Entry 8I9Z (electron microscopy, 2.70 A resolution); this record covers chains C1 and CH of the 60 polymer chains in the assembly.

# Chain C1
Molecule: 3341-nt RNA strand
From: Chaetomium thermophilum
Sequence (3341 nucleotides; row label = number of the first residue in the row):
     1 GGUUGACCUC GGAUCAGGUA GGAGGACCCG CUGAACUUAA GCAUAUCAAU AAGCGGAGGA
    61 AAAGAAACCA ACAGGGAUUG CCCUAGUAAC GGCGAGUGAA GCGGCAACAG CUCAAAUUUG
   121 AAAGCUGGCU UCGGCCCGCG UUGUAAUUUG GAGAGGAUGC UUUGGGCGAG GCUCCUUCUG
   181 AGUUCCCUGG AACGGGACGC CACAGAGGGU GAGAGCCCCG UAUAGUUGGA AGCCAAGCCU
   241 GUGUAAAGCU CCUUCGACGA GUCGAGUAGU UUGGGAAUGC UGCUCAAAAU GGGAGGUAAA
   301 UUUCUUCUAA AGCUAAAUAC CGGCCAGAGA CCGAUAGCGC ACAAGUAGAG UGAUCGAAAG
   361 AUGAAAAGCA CUUUGAAAAG AGGGUUAAAU AGCACGUGAA AUUGUUGAAA GGGAAGCGCU
   421 UGUGACCAGA CUUGCGCCCG GCGGAUCAUC CGGUGUUCUC ACCGGUGCAC UCCGCCGGGC
   481 UCAGGCCAGC AUCGGUUCUG GCGGGGGGAU AAAGGCCCAG GGAAUGUGGC UCCUCCGGGA
   541 GUGUUAUAGC CCUGGGUGUA AUACCCUCGC CGGGACCGAG GACCGCGCUC UGCAAGGAUG
   601 CUGGCGUAAU GGUCACCAGC GACCCGUCUU GAAACACGGA CCAAGGAGUC AAGGUUUUGC
   661 GCGAGUGUUU GGGUGUAAAA CCCGCACGCG UAAUGAAAGU GAACGUAGGU GAGAGCUUCG
   721 GCGCAUCAUC GACCGAUCCU GAUGUAUUCG GAUGGAUUUG AGUAGGAGCG UUAAGCCUUG
   781 GACCCGAAAG AUGGUGAACU AUGCUUGGAU AGGGUGAAGC CAGAGGAAAC UCUGGUGGAG
   841 GCUCGCAGCG GUUCUGACGU GCAAAUCGAU CGUCAAAUCU GAGCAUGGGG GCGAAAGACU
   901 AAUCGAACCA UCUAGUAGCU GGUUACCGCC GAAGUUUCCC UCAGGAUAGC AGUGUCGACC
   961 UUCAGUUUUA UGAGGUAAAG CGAAUGAUUA GGGACUCGGG GGCGAUUUUU AGCCUUCAUC
  1021 CAUUCUCAAA CUUUAAAUAU GUAAGAAGCC CUUGUUACUU AACUGAACGU GGGCAUUCGA
  1081 AUGUAUCGAC ACUAGUGGGC CAUUUUUGGU AAGCAGAACU GGCGAUGCGG GAUGAACCGA
  1141 ACGCGGGGUU AAGGUGCCGG AGUGGACGCU CAUCAGACAC CACAAAAGGC GUUAGUACAU
  1201 CUUGACAGCA GGACGGUGGC CAUGGAAGUC GGAAUCCGCU AAGGACUGUG UAACAACUCA
  1261 CCUGCCGAAU GUACUAGCCC UGAAAAUGGA UGGCGCUCAA GCGUCCCACC CAUACCCCGC
  1321 CCUCAGGGUA GAAACGAUGC CCUGAGGAGU AGGCGGCCGU GGAGGUCAGU GACGAAGCCU
  1381 AGGGCGUGAG CCCGGGUCGA ACGGCCUCUA GUGCAGAUCU UGGUGGUAGU AGCAAAUACU
  1441 UCAAUGAGAA CUUGAAGGAC CGAAGUGGGG AAAGGUUCCA UGUGAACAGC GGUUGGACAU
  1501 GGGUUAGUCG AUCCUAAGCC AUAGGGAAGU UCCGUUUCAA AGGGGCACUC GUGCCCCGUG
  1561 UGGCGAAAGG GAAGCCGGUU AAUAUUCCGG CACCUGGAUG UGGGUUUUGC GCGGCAACGC
  1621 AACUGAACGC GGAGACGACG GCGGGGGCCC CGGGCAGAGU UCUCUUUUCU UCUUAACGGU
  1681 CUAUCACCCU GGAAACAGUU UGUCUGGAGA UAGGGUUUAA UGGCCGGAAG AGCCCGACAC
  1741 UUCUGUCGGG UCCGGUGCGC UCUCGACGUC CCUUGAAAAU CCGCGGGAGG GAAUAAUUCU
  1801 CACGCCAGGU CGUACUCAUA ACCGCAGCAG GUCCCCAAGG UGAACAGCCU CUGGUUGAUA
  1861 GAACAAUGUA GAUAAGGGAA GUCGGCAAAA UAGAUCCGUA ACUUCGGGAA AAGGAUUGGC
  1921 UCUAAGGGUU GGGCACGUUG GGCUUUGGGC GGACGCCCUG GGAGCAGAGG GCCUCUAGCC
  1981 GGGCAACCGG CCGGCGGCCC UCAGCACCCG GGGUUGAAGC CCUUAGCAGG CUUCGGCCGU
  2041 CCGGCGUGCG GUUAACAACC AACUUAGAAC UGGUACGGAC AGGGGGAAUC UGACUGUCUA
  2101 AUUAAAACAU AGCAUUGCGA UGGCCAGAAA GUGGUGUUGA CGCAAUGUGA UUUCUGCCCA
  2161 GUGCUCUGAA UGUCAAAGUG AAGAAAUUCA ACCAAGCGCG GGUAAACGGC GGGAGUAACU
  2221 AUGACUCUCU UAAGGUAGCC AAAUGCCUCG UCAUCUAAUU AGUGACGCGC AUGAAUGGAU
  2281 UAACGAGAUU CCCACUGUCC CUAUCUACUA UCUAGCGAAA CCACAGCCAA GGGAACGGGC
  2341 UUGGCAAAAU CAGCGGGGAA AGAAGACCCU GUUGAGCUUG ACUCUAGUUU GACAUUGUGA
  2401 AAAGACAUAG GAGGUGUAGA AUAGGUGGGA GCUUCGGCGC CAGUGAAAUA CCACUACUCC
  2461 UAUUGUUUUU UUACUUAUUC AAUGAAGCGG GGCUGGACUU GCGUCCAACU UCUGGAGUUA
  2521 AGGUCCUUCG CGGGCCGACC CGGGUUGAAG ACAUUGUCAG GUGGGGAGUU UGGCUGGGGC
  2581 GGCACAUCUG UUAAACCAUA ACGCAGGUGU CCUAAGGGGG GCUCAUGGAG AACAGAAAUC
  2641 UCCAGUAGAA CAAAAGGGUA AAAGUCCCCU UGAUUUUGAU UUUCAGUGUG AAUACAAACC
  2701 AUGAAAGUGU GGCCUAUCGA UCCUUUAGUC CCUCGAAAUU UGAGGCUAGA GGUGCCAGAA
  2761 AAGUUACCAC AGGGAUAACU GGCUUGUGGC GGCCAAGCGU UCAUAGCGAC GUCGCUUUUU
  2821 GAUCCUUCGA UGUCGGCUCU UCCUAUCAUA CCGAAGCAGA AUUCGGUAAG CGUUGGAUUG
  2881 UUCACCCACU AAUAGGGAAC GUGAGCUGGG UUUAGACCGU CGUGAGACAG GUUAGUUUUA
  2941 CCCUACUGAU GAACUCGUCG CAAUGGUAAU UCAGCUUAGU ACGAGAGGAA CCGCUGAUUC
  3001 AGAUAAUUGG UUUUUGCGGU UGUCCGACCG GGCAGUGCCG CGAAGCUACC AUCUGCUGGA
  3061 UAAUGGCUGA ACGCCUCUAA GUCAGAAUCC AUGCCAGAAC GCGACGAUAC UACCCGCACG
  3121 UUGUAGACGU AUAAGAAUAG GCUCCGGCCU CGUAUCCUAG CAGGCGAUUC CUCCGCCGGC
  3181 CUCGAAGUGG CCGUCGGUAA UUCGCGUAUU GCAAUUUAGA CACGCGCGGG AUCAAAUCCU
  3241 UUGCAGACGA CUUAGAUGUG CGAAAGGGUC CUGUAAGCAG UAGAGUAGCC UUGUUGUUAC
  3301 GAUCUGCUGA GGGUAAGCCC UCCUUCGCCU AGAUUUCCCA G
Disordered / not traced: 1-2, 693-706, 847-854, 865-867, 901-905, 987-1028, 1887-1894, 1914-1917, 2028-2040, 2082-2292, 2485-2545, 2571-2721, 2753-2756, 2817-2828, 2899-2900, 2909-2914, 2937-2940, 3338-3341

# Chain CH
Molecule: Nucleolar GTP-binding protein 1
From: Chaetomium thermophilum
UniProtKB: G0S8F1 (NOG1_CHATD); residue numbers follow UniProt; this construct covers 1-661
Amino-acid sequence (661 residues; each row starts with the number of its first residue):
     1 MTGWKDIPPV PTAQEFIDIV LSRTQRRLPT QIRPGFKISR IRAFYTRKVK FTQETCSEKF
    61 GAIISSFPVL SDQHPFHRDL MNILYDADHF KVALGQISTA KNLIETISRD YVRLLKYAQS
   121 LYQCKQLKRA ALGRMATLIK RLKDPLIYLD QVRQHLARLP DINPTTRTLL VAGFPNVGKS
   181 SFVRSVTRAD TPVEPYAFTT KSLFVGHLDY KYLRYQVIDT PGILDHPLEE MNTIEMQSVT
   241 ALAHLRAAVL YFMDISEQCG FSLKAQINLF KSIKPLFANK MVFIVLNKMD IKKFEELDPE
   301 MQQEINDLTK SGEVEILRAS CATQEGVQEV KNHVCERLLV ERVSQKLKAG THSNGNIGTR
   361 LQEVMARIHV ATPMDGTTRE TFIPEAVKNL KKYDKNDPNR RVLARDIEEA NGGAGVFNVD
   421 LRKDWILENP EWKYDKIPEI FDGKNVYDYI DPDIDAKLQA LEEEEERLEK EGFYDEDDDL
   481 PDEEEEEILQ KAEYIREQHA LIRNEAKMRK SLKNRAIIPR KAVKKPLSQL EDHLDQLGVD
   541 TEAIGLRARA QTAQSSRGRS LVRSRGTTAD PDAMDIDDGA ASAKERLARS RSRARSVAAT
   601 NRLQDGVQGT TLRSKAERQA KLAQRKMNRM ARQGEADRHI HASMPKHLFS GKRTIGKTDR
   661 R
Disordered / not traced: 1, 478-482, 549-661
Ligand contacts: GTP (guanosine-5'-triphosphate): Phe174, Pro175, Asn176, Val177, Gly178, Lys179, Ser180, Ser181, Pro192, Val193, Glu194, Pro195, Tyr196, Ala197, Phe198, Thr199, Thr200, Pro221, Asn287, Lys288, Asp290, Ile291, Ser320, Cys321, Ala322

# Interface between chain C1 and chain CH
Pairs across the interface (122):
  A1111(C1) with Tyr122(CH), stacking on the base
  G1224(C1) with Phe198(CH), base contact; Lys201(CH), base contact; Asn232(CH), hydrogen bond to the sugar; Ile234(CH), base contact
  A1252(C1) with Tyr196(CH), stacking on the base
  A1283(C1) with Gln25(CH), hydrogen bond to the base
  A1284(C1) with Gln25(CH), base contact
  A1285(C1) with Pro29(CH), base contact; Gln31(CH), hydrogen bond to the phosphate
  G1457(C1) with Arg515(CH), salt bridge to the phosphate
  G1458(C1) with Ser511(CH), phosphate contact; Leu512(CH), hydrogen bond to the phosphate; Arg515(CH), salt bridge to the phosphate
  A1459(C1) with Leu512(CH), phosphate contact
  C1460(C1) with Lys513(CH), salt bridge to the phosphate
  G1657(C1) with Lys521(CH), hydrogen bond to the sugar
  A1658(C1) with Pro519(CH), phosphate contact; Lys521(CH), phosphate contact
  G1659(C1) with Ile517(CH), sugar contact; Pro519(CH), phosphate contact; Arg520(CH), salt bridge to the phosphate
  U1660(C1) with Arg520(CH), salt bridge to the phosphate
  U1661(C1) with Ala506(CH), phosphate contact
  C1662(C1) with His499(CH), sugar contact; Ile502(CH), phosphate contact; Arg503(CH), base contact
  C1735(C1) with Lys521(CH), salt bridge to the phosphate
  G1736(C1) with Lys521(CH), salt bridge to the phosphate
  U1850(C1) with Lys513(CH), salt bridge to the phosphate
  U2780(C1) with Pro34(CH), sugar contact; Gly35(CH), sugar contact
  C2783(C1) with Ile32(CH), sugar contact; Arg33(CH), hydrogen bond to the sugar; Pro34(CH), base contact
  U2784(C1) with Thr30(CH), hydrogen bond to the sugar; Gln31(CH), base contact; Ile32(CH), sugar contact; Tyr45(CH), hydrogen bond to the phosphate; Leu121(CH), phosphate contact
  U2785(C1) with Gln25(CH), hydrogen bond to the sugar; Thr30(CH), hydrogen bond to the base; Tyr45(CH), phosphate contact; Lys125(CH), salt bridge to the phosphate
  G2786(C1) with Asp18(CH), hydrogen bond to the base; Leu21(CH), base contact; Ser22(CH), hydrogen bond to the base; Thr24(CH), phosphate contact; Gln25(CH), sugar contact; Lys48(CH), salt bridge to the phosphate; Lys128(CH), salt bridge to the phosphate; Leu132(CH), sugar contact
  U2787(C1) with Leu21(CH), sugar contact; Lys128(CH), salt bridge to the phosphate; Arg129(CH), salt bridge to the phosphate; Leu132(CH), phosphate contact; Gly133(CH), phosphate contact; Ala136(CH), sugar contact
  G2788(C1) with Arg129(CH), salt bridge to the phosphate; Ala130(CH), sugar contact; Gly133(CH), base contact; Arg134(CH), base contact; Thr137(CH), base contact
  U2816(C1) with Arg134(CH), sugar contact; Arg141(CH), hydrogen bond to the base
  A2830(C1) with Val112(CH), sugar contact; Arg113(CH), salt bridge to the phosphate
  U2831(C1) with Lys116(CH), salt bridge to the phosphate
  A2845(C1) with Gln25(CH), base contact; Arg26(CH), sugar contact; Leu28(CH), base contact; Thr30(CH), hydrogen bond to the base; Gln31(CH), base contact
  U2846(C1) with Arg26(CH), salt bridge to the phosphate
  C2847(C1) with Arg27(CH), salt bridge to the phosphate
  G2856(C1) with Gln154(CH), sugar contact; Arg158(CH), hydrogen bond to the sugar
  C2857(C1) with Arg153(CH), salt bridge to the phosphate
  A2858(C1) with Lys5(CH), salt bridge to the phosphate
  G2859(C1) with Lys5(CH), hydrogen bond to the base
  A2860(C1) with Lys5(CH), base contact
  C2864(C1) with Ile19(CH), sugar contact; Arg23(CH), salt bridge to the phosphate
  G2865(C1) with Arg23(CH), salt bridge to the phosphate
  G2866(C1) with Arg26(CH), salt bridge to the phosphate
  A2884(C1) with Glu54(CH), sugar contact
  G2895(C1) with Arg27(CH), hydrogen bond to the sugar; Leu28(CH), sugar contact; Pro29(CH), sugar contact; Arg47(CH), hydrogen bond to the phosphate
  G2896(C1) with Pro29(CH), phosphate contact; Arg47(CH), salt bridge to the phosphate
  U2902(C1) with Gly35(CH), hydrogen bond to the sugar; Phe36(CH), sugar contact; Lys37(CH), hydrogen bond to the sugar; Arg40(CH), phosphate contact
  G2903(C1) with Arg40(CH), hydrogen bond to the phosphate
  U2976(C1) with Ala414(CH), sugar contact
  U2977(C1) with Arg405(CH), salt bridge to the phosphate
  G2983(C1) with Arg188(CH), hydrogen bond to the base
  A2984(C1) with Pro160(CH), base contact; Asp161(CH), hydrogen bond to the base; Arg188(CH), sugar contact; Ala189(CH), sugar contact; Val205(CH), sugar contact; Gly206(CH), sugar contact; His207(CH), hydrogen bond to the sugar
  G2985(C1) with Asp161(CH), hydrogen bond to the base; Arg188(CH), salt bridge to the phosphate; His207(CH), hydrogen bond to the sugar; Arg214(CH), phosphate contact
  A2986(C1) with Arg214(CH), salt bridge to the phosphate
  G2993(C1) with Ala414(CH), base contact; Val416(CH), sugar contact
  C2994(C1) with Gly415(CH), hydrogen bond to the sugar; Val416(CH), sugar contact
  C3025(C1) with Lys510(CH), hydrogen bond to the sugar; Ser511(CH), sugar contact; Leu512(CH), sugar contact; Asn514(CH), phosphate contact
  G3026(C1) with Lys510(CH), salt bridge to the phosphate
  G3032(C1) with Leu512(CH), sugar contact
Other interface residues (no listed pair), chain C1 (71 interface residues in all): A1456, C1849, C1851, C2779, G2789, G2814, C2815, G2829, U2863, C2885, G2901, C2975, C3028, C3029, G3031
Other interface residues (no listed pair), chain CH (82 interface residues in all): Thr2, Pro9, Lys59, Arg109, Leu159, Glu235, Arg509, Ile518

# Summary
71 residues of chain C1 and 82 residues of chain CH are in contact, with 28 hydrogen bonds, 28 salt bridges
and 2 aromatic stacking contacts. Polar contacts include A1283(C1)-Gln25(CH), U2785(C1)-Thr30(CH) and
G2786(C1)-Asp18(CH). Bound to chain CH: GTP.
Here chain C1 is a 3341-nt RNA strand and chain CH is Nucleolar GTP-binding protein 1, both from Chaetomium
thermophilum. Entry 8I9Z (Cryo-EM structure of a Chaetomium thermophilum pre-60S ribosomal subunit - State
Spb4) was determined by electron microscopy together with 8I9P, 8I9T, 8I9V, 8I9W, 8I9X, 8I9Y and 8IA0 from the
same study.
